7CBJ - chains A and B; structure by X-ray diffraction, 1.50 A resolution.

Chain A (and B):
Protein: cAMP-specific 3', 5'-cyclic phosphodiesterase 4D
From: Homo sapiens
Notes: EC 3.1.4.53; chain B of this document is another copy of the same molecule, construct and numbering; everything in this record applies to it too
Reference sequence: Q08499 (PDE4D_HUMAN); residues 86-413 here correspond to UniProt positions 388-715 (UniProt number = residue number + 302)
Sequence (349 residues; each row starts with the number of its first residue):
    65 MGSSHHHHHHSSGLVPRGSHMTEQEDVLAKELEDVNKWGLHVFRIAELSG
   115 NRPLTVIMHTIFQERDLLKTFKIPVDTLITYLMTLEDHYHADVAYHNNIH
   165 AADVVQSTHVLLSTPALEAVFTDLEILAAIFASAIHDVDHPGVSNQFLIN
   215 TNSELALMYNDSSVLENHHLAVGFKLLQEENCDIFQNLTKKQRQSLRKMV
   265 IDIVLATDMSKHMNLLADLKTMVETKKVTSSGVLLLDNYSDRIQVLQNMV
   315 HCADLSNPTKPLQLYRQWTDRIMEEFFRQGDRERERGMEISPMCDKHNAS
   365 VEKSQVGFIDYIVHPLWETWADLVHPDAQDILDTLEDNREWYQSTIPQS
Disordered / not traced: 65-85, 412-413 (chain B: 65-88, 412-413)
Construct notes: expression tag (65-85)
Metal / ion sites: Zn2+: His164, His200, Asp201, Asp318; Mg2+ near Asp201 (its only coordinating residue here)
Residues lining bound ligands: FTX ((1S)-1-[(7-chloranyl-1H-indol-3-yl)methyl]-6,7-dimethoxy-3,4-dihydro-1H-isoquinoline-2-carbaldehyde): Tyr159, His160, Met273, His276, Leu319, Asn321, Tyr329, Trp332, Thr333, Ile336, Phe340, Met357, Ser368, Gln369, Phe372, Ile376

How chain A and chain B interact:
Contacting residue pairs - 29 pairs, chain A then chain B:
  Ala220(A) with Arg261(B), hydrogen bond (backbone-side chain)
  Leu221(A) with Ala235(B); Phe238(B), hydrophobic; Lys239(B)
  Met222(A) with Met222(B), hydrophobic; Tyr223(B), hydrogen bond (backbone-side chain); Ala235(B)
  Tyr223(A) with Met222(B), hydrogen bond (side chain-backbone); Tyr223(B), hydrophobic
  Asn224(A) with Asn231(B), hydrogen bond; Leu234(B); Ala235(B); Arg261(B); Ile265(B)
  Asp225(A) with Arg261(B), salt bridge
  Asn231(A) with Asn224(B), hydrogen bond
  Leu234(A) with Asn224(B)
  Ala235(A) with Leu221(B); Met222(B); Asn224(B)
  Phe238(A) with Leu221(B), hydrophobic
  Lys239(A) with Glu218(B); Leu221(B); Met222(B)
  Gln242(A) with Leu221(B)
  Arg261(A) with Ala220(B), hydrogen bond (side chain-backbone); Asn224(B); Asp225(B), salt bridge
  Ile265(A) with Asn224(B)
Interface residues without a listed pair, chain A (15 interface residues in all): Glu218
Interface residues without a listed pair, chain B (15 interface residues in all): Gln242

Overview:
Chain A and chain B each contribute 15 residues to their interface, with 6 hydrogen bonds and 2 salt bridges.
Among the polar pairs are Asp225(A)-Arg261(B), Ala220(A)-Arg261(B) and Met222(A)-Tyr223(B). Chain A binds
compound FTX. His164(A), His200(A), Asp201(A) and Asp318(A) coordinate Zn2+.
Chain A and chain B are both cAMP-specific 3', 5'-cyclic phosphodiesterase 4D (Homo sapiens); the structure,
Crystal structure of PDE4D catalytic domain in complex with compound 36, was determined by X-ray diffraction
(same publication as 7CBQ).
